Entry 6IE6 (X-ray diffraction, 1.70 A resolution); this record covers chains A and P.

Chain A:
Name: Agenet domain-containing protein
Organism: Arabidopsis thaliana
Notes: fragment: Agenet domain
UniProt: Q500V5 (Q500V5_ARATH); residues 6-160 here correspond to UniProt positions 201-355 (UniProt number = residue number + 195)
Amino-acid sequence (160 residues; each row starts with the number of its first residue):
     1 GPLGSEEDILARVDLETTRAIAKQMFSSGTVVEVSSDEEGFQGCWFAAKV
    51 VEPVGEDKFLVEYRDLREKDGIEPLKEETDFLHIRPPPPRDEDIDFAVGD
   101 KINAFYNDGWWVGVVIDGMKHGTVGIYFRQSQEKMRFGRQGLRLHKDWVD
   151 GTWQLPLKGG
Not modelled in the structure: 1-7, 158-160
Construct notes: expression tag (1-5)

Chain P:
Name: H3K9me2
Notes: fragment: H3 peptide 1-15, K9 dimethylation
Amino-acid sequence (10 residues; row label = number of the first residue in the row):
     1 ARTKQTARKS
Modified residues: Lys9 (N-dimethyl-lysine; MLY)

Interface between chain A and chain P:
Pairs across the interface - 29 pairs, chain A then chain P:
  Glu38(A) - Lys4(P)
  Glu39(A) - Arg8(P)  hydrogen bond (backbone-side chain)
  Glu39(A) - Ser10(P)
  Gly40(A) - Arg8(P)
  Gly40(A) - Lys9(P)  hydrogen bond (backbone-backbone)
  Phe41(A) - Lys4(P)
  Phe41(A) - Arg8(P)
  Asp65(A) - Ala1(P)
  Asp65(A) - Arg2(P)  hydrogen bond (backbone-backbone)
  Leu66(A) - Arg2(P)
  Leu66(A) - Ala7(P)  hydrophobic
  Arg67(A) - Ala1(P)
  Arg67(A) - Arg2(P)  hydrogen bond (backbone-backbone)
  Arg67(A) - Thr3(P)
  Arg67(A) - Lys4(P)
  Glu68(A) - Thr3(P)
  Leu75(A) - Lys4(P)
  Glu77(A) - Lys4(P)
  Tyr106(A) - Lys9(P)
  Asn107(A) - Arg2(P)  hydrogen bond
  Asn107(A) - Thr6(P)
  Asn107(A) - Ala7(P)
  Asp108(A) - Ala1(P)
  Asp108(A) - Arg2(P)  salt bridge
  Trp111(A) - Ala7(P)
  Trp111(A) - Lys9(P)
  Phe128(A) - Lys9(P)
  Gln130(A) - Lys9(P)
  Ser131(A) - Lys9(P)
Interface residues without a listed pair, chain A (21 interface residues in all): Phe46, Tyr63, Lys69, Gly71

In short:
Chain A and chain P form an interface of 21 and 9 residues respectively; the contacts include 5 hydrogen bonds
and 1 salt bridge. Polar contacts include Asp108(A)-Arg2(P), Glu39(A)-Arg8(P) and Asn107(A)-Arg2(P).
Here chain A is Agenet domain-containing protein (Arabidopsis thaliana) and chain P is H3K9me2. Entry 6IE6
(Crystal structure of ADCP1 tandem Agenet domain 3-4 in complex with H3K9me2) was determined by X-ray
diffraction.
